PDB entry 1KXT | X-ray diffraction, 2.00 A resolution | chains A and B

[Chain A]
Protein: Alpha-amylase, pancreatic
From: Sus scrofa
Notes: EC 3.2.1.1
UniProt: P00690 (AMYP_PIG); numbering as in UniProt (aligned over 1-496)
Chain sequence (496 residues; numbered 1 to 496; the number before each row is that of its first residue):
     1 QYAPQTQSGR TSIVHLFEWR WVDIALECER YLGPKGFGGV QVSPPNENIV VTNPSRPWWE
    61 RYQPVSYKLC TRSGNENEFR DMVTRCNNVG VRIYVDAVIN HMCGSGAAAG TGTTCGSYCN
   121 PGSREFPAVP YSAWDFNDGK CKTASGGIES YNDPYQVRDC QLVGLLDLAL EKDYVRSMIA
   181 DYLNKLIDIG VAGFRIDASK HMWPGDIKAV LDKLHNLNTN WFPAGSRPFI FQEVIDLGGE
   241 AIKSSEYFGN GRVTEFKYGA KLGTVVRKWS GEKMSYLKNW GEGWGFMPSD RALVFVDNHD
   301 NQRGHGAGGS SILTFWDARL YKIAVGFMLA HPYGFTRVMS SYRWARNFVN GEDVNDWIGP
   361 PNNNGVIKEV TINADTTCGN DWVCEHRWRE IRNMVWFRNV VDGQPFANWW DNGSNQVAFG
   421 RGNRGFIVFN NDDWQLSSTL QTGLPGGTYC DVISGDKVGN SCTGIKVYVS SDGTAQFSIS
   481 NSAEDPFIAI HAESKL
Disulfides: Cys28-Cys86, Cys70-Cys115, Cys141-Cys160, Cys378-Cys384, Cys450-Cys462
Bound ions: Ca2+: Asn100, Arg158, Asp167, His201
Curated features (UniProtKB/Swiss-Prot):
  - active site: Asp212 (Nucleophile)

[Chain B]
Protein: Immunoglobulin vhh fragment
From: Camelus dromedarius
Notes: antibody fragment or engineered binder
Chain sequence (127 residues; row label = number of the first residue in the row; a row labelled like 82A-82C holds insertion residues (82A, then the next letters in order)):
     1 QVQLVASGGG SVQAGGSLRL SCAASGYTFS SYPMGWYRQA PGKECELSAR IFSDGSANYA
    61 DSVKGRFTIS RDNAANTAYL QM
82A-82C DSL
    83 KPEDTAVYYC AAGPGSGK
100A-100K LVVAGRTCYGP
   101 NYWGQGTQVT VSS
Disordered / not traced: 26-27, 112-113
Disulfides: Cys22-Cys92

[How chain A and chain B interact]
Contacting residue pairs (36; chain A residue first):
  Leu237(A) - Pro96(B)
  Leu237(A) - Gly97(B)
  Leu237(A) - Ser98(B)  hydrogen bond (backbone-backbone)
  Leu237(A) - Asn101(B)
  Gly238(A) - Asn101(B)
  Gly239(A) - Asn101(B)
  Gly239(A) - Tyr102(B)
  Lys257(A) - Gly97(B)
  Ala260(A) - Ser98(B)
  Lys261(A) - Gly97(B)  hydrogen bond (side chain-backbone)
  Lys261(A) - Ser98(B)
  Thr264(A) - Tyr100I(B)
  Trp269(A) - Tyr100I(B)  hydrophobic
  Ser270(A) - Tyr37(B)
  Ser270(A) - Glu44(B)
  Ser270(A) - Cys45(B)
  Ser270(A) - Glu46(B)
  Ser270(A) - Leu47(B)  hydrogen bond (backbone-backbone)
  Ser270(A) - Cys100H(B)  hydrogen bond
  Ser270(A) - Tyr100I(B)  hydrogen bond (side chain-backbone)
  Gly271(A) - Cys45(B)
  Gly271(A) - Leu47(B)
  Glu272(A) - Leu47(B)
  Glu272(A) - Arg50(B)  salt bridge
  Lys273(A) - Asp61(B)  salt bridge
  Tyr276(A) - Arg50(B)
  Tyr276(A) - Asn58(B)
  Tyr276(A) - Tyr59(B)  hydrogen bond (side chain-backbone)
  Tyr276(A) - Ala60(B)
  Asn279(A) - Phe52(B)
  Gly283(A) - Phe52(B)
  Trp284(A) - Arg50(B)
  Trp284(A) - Phe52(B)
  Gly285(A) - Tyr32(B)
  Gly309(A) - Lys100(B)
  Ser310(A) - Tyr100I(B)  hydrogen bond
Interface residues without a listed pair, chain A (21 interface residues in all): Gly308, Ser311
Interface residues without a listed pair, chain B (24 interface residues in all): Pro33, Ser56, Thr100G, Gly100J

[Overview]
21 residues of chain A and 24 residues of chain B are in contact; the contacts include 7 hydrogen bonds and 2
salt bridges. Polar contacts include Glu272(A)-Arg50(B), Lys273(A)-Asp61(B) and Lys261(A)-Gly97(B). From
UniProt: active-site residue Asp212(A) on chain A.
Here chain A is Alpha-amylase, pancreatic (Sus scrofa) and chain B is Immunoglobulin vhh fragment (Camelus
dromedarius). Entry 1KXT (Camelid VHH Domains in Complex with Porcine Pancreatic alpha-Amylase) was determined
by X-ray diffraction, deposited together with 1KXQ.
